PDB entry 8B10 | X-ray diffraction, 1.95 A resolution | chains A and B of the 6 polymer chains in the assembly

== Chain A (and B) ==
Molecule: SH3 and multiple ankyrin repeat domains protein 2
Source organism: Homo sapiens
Notes: chain B of this document is another copy of the same molecule, construct and numbering; everything in this record applies to it too
UniProtKB: Q9UPX8 (SHAN2_HUMAN); residues 1780-1849 here = UniProt positions 1780-1849
Chain sequence (70 residues; row label = number of the first residue in the row):
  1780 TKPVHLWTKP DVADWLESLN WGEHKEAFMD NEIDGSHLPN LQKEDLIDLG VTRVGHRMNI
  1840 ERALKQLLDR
Not modelled in the structure: 1849 (chain B: fully traced)
Construct notes: engineered mutation W1800 (Leu in Q9UPX8)
From the paper describing this entry:
  - conformationally variable residues (helix shift, side-chain flip): T1831 to R1849

== Chain A / chain B interface ==
Residue-residue contacts (19):
  K1822(A) with E1823(B); D1824(B), salt bridge
  R1832(A) with D1809(B); N1810(B); E1811(B), salt bridge
  V1833(A) with N1810(B), hydrogen bond (backbone-side chain); I1812(B), hydrophobic; D1824(B); D1827(B)
  G1834(A) with N1810(B), hydrogen bond (backbone-backbone); E1811(B); I1812(B); H1816(B), hydrogen bond (backbone-side chain)
  H1835(A) with N1810(B), hydrogen bond (backbone-backbone); E1811(B), salt bridge
  R1836(A) with D1824(B), salt bridge
  M1837(A) with H1816(B)
  N1838(A) with H1816(B), hydrogen bond
  R1841(A) with S1815(B), hydrogen bond
Other interface residues (no listed pair), chain A (10 interface residues in all): T1831
Other interface residues (no listed pair), chain B (12 interface residues in all): N1819, L1820, L1828

== Summary ==
10 residues of chain A face 12 of chain B across their interface; the contacts include 6 hydrogen bonds and 4
salt bridges. Among the polar pairs are K1822(A)-D1824(B), R1832(A)-E1811(B) and H1835(A)-E1811(B). From the
paper: conformational variability at T1831(A).
Both chains are SH3 and multiple ankyrin repeat domains protein 2 (Homo sapiens). Entry 8B10 (Crystal
Structure of Shank2-SAM mutant domain - L1800W) was determined by X-ray diffraction together with 8ATJ from
the same study.
